Entry 4N4N (X-ray diffraction, 2.20 A resolution); this record covers chains A and C of the 6 polymer chains in the assembly.

== Chain A (and C) ==
Molecule: Hydroxylamine oxidoreductase
Source organism: Nitrosomonas europaea
Notes: EC 1.7.2.6; chain C of this document is another copy of the same molecule, construct and numbering; everything in this record applies to it too
Reference sequence: Q50925 (HAO_NITEU); residues 25-570 here = UniProt positions 25-570
Sequence (546 residues; row label = number of the first residue in the row):
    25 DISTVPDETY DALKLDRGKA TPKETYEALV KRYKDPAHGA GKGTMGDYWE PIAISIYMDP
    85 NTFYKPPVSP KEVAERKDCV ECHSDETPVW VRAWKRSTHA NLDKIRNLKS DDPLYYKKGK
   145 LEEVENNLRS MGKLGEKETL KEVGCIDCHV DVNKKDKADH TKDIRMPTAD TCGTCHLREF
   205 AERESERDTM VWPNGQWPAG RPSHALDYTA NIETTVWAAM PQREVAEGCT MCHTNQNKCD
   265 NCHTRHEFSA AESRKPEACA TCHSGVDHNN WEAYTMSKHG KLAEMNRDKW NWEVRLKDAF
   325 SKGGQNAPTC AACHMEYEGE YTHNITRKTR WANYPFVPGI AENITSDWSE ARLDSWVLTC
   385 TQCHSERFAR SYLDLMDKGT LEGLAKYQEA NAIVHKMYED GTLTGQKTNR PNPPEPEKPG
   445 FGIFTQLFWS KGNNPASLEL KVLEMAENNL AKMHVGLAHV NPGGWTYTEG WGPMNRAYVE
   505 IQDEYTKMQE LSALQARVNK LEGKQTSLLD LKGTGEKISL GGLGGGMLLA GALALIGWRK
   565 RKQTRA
Unresolved in the structure: 529-570 (chain C: 527-570)
Glycans and other covalent adducts: heme c (HEC) linked to Cys-103, Cys-106, Cys-169, Cys-172, Cys-196, Cys-199, Cys-253, Cys-256, Cys-263, Cys-266, Cys-283, Cys-286, Cys-334, Cys-337, Cys-384, Cys-387, Tyr-491
Metal / ion sites: heme c Fe (8 sites), coordinated by His-107, His-123, His-173, His-184, His-200, His-228, His-257, His-267, His-270, His-287, His-303, His-338, His-347, His-388, His-483; K+: Asp-312 (shared with Asp-312(C) of chain C; 1 residue of chain E)
Small-molecule neighbours:
  - heme c (HEC), molecule 1: Ile-78, Met-82, Val-113, Trp-114, Met-255, Lys-262, Asp-264, Asn-265, Thr-268, Arg-269
  - heme c (HEC), molecule 2: Tyr-81, Tyr-88, Pro-91, Ser-93, Pro-94, Ala-98, Glu-99, Asp-102, His-107, Glu-110, Ile-170, His-173, Val-174, Ala-182, His-184, Ile-188, Met-190
  - heme c (HEC), molecule 3: Tyr-81, Pro-84, His-107, Thr-111, Trp-114, Val-115, Trp-118, His-123, Val-167, Gly-168, His-173, Met-190, Pro-191, Lys-262, Asp-264, Arg-269, His-270, Phe-272
  - heme c (HEC), molecule 4: Thr-122, His-123, Leu-126, Lys-141, Lys-144, Leu-145, Val-148, Leu-152, Leu-164, Val-167, Val-176, Pro-191, Thr-195, His-200, His-267, Phe-272, Ser-273, Ala-274, Ala-275, Glu-317
  - heme c (HEC), molecule 5: Tyr-140, Lys-141, Lys-144, Ala-193, His-200, Glu-203, Phe-204, Arg-207, His-228, Asn-259, His-267, Ala-274, Ser-277, Arg-278, Arg-319, Leu-320, Ala-335, Met-339, Tyr-345, His-347
  - heme c (HEC), molecule 6: Trp-221, Arg-225, Pro-226, Ala-234, Asn-235, Thr-238, Val-240, Trp-241, Gly-252, His-257, Thr-285, His-287, Ser-288, His-292, Ala-356, Asn-357, Tyr-358, Phe-448, Phe-452
  - heme c (HEC), molecule 7: Arg-225, Pro-226, Ser-227, His-228, Leu-230, Asp-231, Ala-234, Met-255, His-257, Thr-258, Asn-259, Asn-265, Ser-277, Ala-282, His-287, Ala-335, His-338, Ile-349, Thr-353, Ala-356, Asn-357
  - heme c (HEC), molecule 8: His-287, Asn-294, Trp-295, Tyr-298, His-303, Pro-332, Thr-333, His-338, Lys-352, Thr-353, Arg-354, Trp-355, Ala-356, Asn-357, Trp-380, Leu-397, Met-400, His-478, Ala-482, His-483
  - heme c (HEC), molecule 9: Lys-302, His-303, Leu-306, Phe-324, Asn-330, Ala-331, Pro-332, Trp-380, Thr-383, Gln-386, His-388, Phe-392, Ala-393, Tyr-396, Leu-397, Val-484
  - heme c (HEC), molecule 10: His-388, Ser-389, Phe-392
  - heme c (HEC), molecule 11: Ser-389, Glu-390, Arg-391, Phe-392
  - heme c (HEC), molecule 12: Pro-486, Gly-487, Thr-490
Reported in the primary citation:
  - catalytic residues: Asp-291
  - specificity-determining residues: Tyr-358 (proposed by the authors, not directly observed)
  - binding site for heme c: Tyr-491
  - catalytic residues: His-292 (citing earlier work)

== How chain A and chain C interact ==
Contacting residue pairs (118):
  Ile-76(A) with Leu-399(C), hydrophobic
  Ala-77(A) with Ser-395(C)
  Ile-78(A) with Ser-395(C); Tyr-396(C), hydrophobic; Leu-399(C), hydrophobic
  Ile-80(A) with Arg-391(C)
  Tyr-81(A) with Ser-389(C); Arg-391(C); Phe-392(C), hydrogen bond (side chain-backbone); Ser-395(C)
  Tyr-88(A) with Arg-391(C)
  Lys-89(A) with Arg-391(C), hydrogen bond (backbone-side chain)
  Pro-90(A) with Arg-391(C)
  Pro-91(A) with Arg-391(C)
  Glu-110(A) with Thr-385(C)
  Thr-111(A) with Gln-386(C); Cys-387(C); His-388(C)
  Pro-112(A) with Thr-385(C); Gln-386(C)
  Val-113(A) with Phe-324(C), hydrophobic; Gln-386(C), hydrogen bond (backbone-backbone); Cys-387(C), hydrophobic
  Trp-114(A) with Cys-387(C), hydrogen bond (side chain-backbone); His-388(C)
  Arg-116(A) with Phe-324(C), hydrogen bond (side chain-backbone); Ser-325(C)
  Arg-120(A) with Gly-328(C); Asn-330(C)
  Met-244(A) with Trp-495(C)
  Gln-246(A) with Glu-406(C); Trp-495(C)
  Glu-248(A) with Leu-399(C); Lys-402(C); Gly-403(C); Glu-406(C); Trp-489(C), hydrogen bond (backbone-side chain)
  Val-249(A) with Glu-406(C); Met-477(C), hydrophobic; Trp-489(C); Thr-490(C); Trp-495(C), hydrophobic
  Glu-251(A) with Leu-399(C)
  Gly-252(A) with Pro-486(C); Trp-489(C); Thr-490(C)
  Met-255(A) with Tyr-396(C), hydrophobic; Val-484(C), hydrophobic; Pro-486(C), hydrophobic; Trp-489(C), hydrophobic
  Cys-256(A) with Pro-486(C), hydrophobic
  Asn-265(A) with Lys-302(C), hydrogen bond (backbone-side chain)
  Thr-268(A) with Lys-302(C); Leu-306(C)
  Arg-269(A) with Phe-392(C)
  Glu-271(A) with Asn-330(C), hydrogen bond
  Glu-276(A) with Leu-306(C); Met-309(C)
  Lys-279(A) with Met-309(C), hydrogen bond (side chain-backbone); Lys-313(C)
  Glu-281(A) with Lys-305(C); Glu-308(C); Met-309(C)
  Ala-282(A) with Lys-302(C), hydrogen bond (backbone-side chain); Met-309(C)
  Ala-284(A) with Met-300(C); Lys-305(C)
  Thr-285(A) with Met-300(C), hydrogen bond (side chain-backbone); Ser-301(C); Lys-302(C); Lys-305(C); Pro-486(C)
  Ser-288(A) with Met-300(C)
  Gly-289(A) with Thr-492(C)
  Val-290(A) with Tyr-491(C); Thr-492(C), hydrogen bond (backbone-side chain)
  Asp-291(A) with Tyr-491(C)
  Trp-295(A) with Met-300(C); Lys-305(C)
  Arg-311(A) with Arg-311(C)
  Asp-312(A) with Asp-312(C)
  Thr-428(A) with Asp-507(C); Thr-510(C); Lys-511(C), hydrogen bond
  Phe-448(A) with Tyr-491(C)
  Gln-450(A) with Asn-499(C), hydrogen bond (backbone-side chain)
  Leu-451(A) with Asn-499(C), hydrogen bond (backbone-side chain)
  Phe-452(A) with Tyr-491(C), hydrophobic; Trp-495(C), hydrogen bond (backbone-side chain)
  Trp-453(A) with Asn-499(C)
  Ser-454(A) with Lys-410(C), hydrogen bond; Asn-499(C), hydrogen bond; Tyr-502(C); Val-503(C)
  Lys-455(A) with Tyr-502(C)
  Gly-456(A) with Tyr-502(C), hydrogen bond (backbone-side chain); Gln-506(C)
  Asn-457(A) with Gln-506(C), hydrogen bond (side chain-backbone); Asp-507(C); Thr-510(C), hydrogen bond
  Pro-459(A) with Val-503(C)
  Ala-460(A) with Val-503(C); Asp-507(C)
  Ser-461(A) with Val-503(C); Glu-504(C); Asp-507(C), hydrogen bond (backbone-side chain)
  Leu-464(A) with Arg-500(C)
  Glu-468(A) with Arg-500(C), salt bridge
  Glu-508(A) with Lys-511(C), salt bridge
  Leu-515(A) with Leu-515(C), hydrophobic; Leu-518(C), hydrophobic
  Gln-519(A) with Leu-518(C); Arg-521(C)
  Val-522(A) with Leu-518(C), hydrophobic; Val-522(C), hydrophobic
  Asn-523(A) with Arg-521(C), hydrogen bond
  Leu-525(A) with Leu-525(C)
  Glu-526(A) with Arg-521(C), salt bridge
Also at the interface, not in a pair above, chain A (73 interface residues in all): Arg-247, Cys-253, Cys-266, Gly-429, Asn-433, Leu-462, Lys-465, Asn-472, Met-512, Leu-518
Also at the interface, not in a pair above, chain C (53 interface residues in all): Gln-329, Asn-485, Glu-514

== Summary ==
73 residues of chain A face 53 of chain C across their interface, with 23 hydrogen bonds and 3 salt bridges.
Polar pairs include Glu-468(A)/Arg-500(C), Glu-508(A)/Lys-511(C) and Glu-526(A)/Arg-521(C). Ligands of chain
A: 3 copies of heme c. The paper reports catalytic residues Asp-291(A) and His-292(A); a binding site for heme
c at Tyr-491(A).
Chain A and chain C are both Hydroxylamine oxidoreductase (Nitrosomonas europaea); the structure, Nitrosomonas
europea HAO, was determined by X-ray diffraction (same publication as 4N4J, 4N4K, 4N4L, 4N4M and 4N4O).
